Entry 8FNI (electron microscopy, 3.40 A resolution); this record covers chains m and 9 of the 11 polymer chains in the assembly.

Chain m:
Molecule: mRNA
From: Trypanosoma brucei
Sequence (21 nucleotides; row label = number of the first residue in the row):
   101 UAUAUAAUAG AAUAAGAUAA G

Chain 9:
Molecule: RNA-editing substrate-binding complex protein 9 (RESC9)
From: Trypanosoma brucei
UniProt: Q585T1 (Q585T1_TRYB2); residues 1-872 here = UniProt positions 1-872
Chain sequence (872 residues; numbered 1 to 872; the number before each row is that of its first residue):
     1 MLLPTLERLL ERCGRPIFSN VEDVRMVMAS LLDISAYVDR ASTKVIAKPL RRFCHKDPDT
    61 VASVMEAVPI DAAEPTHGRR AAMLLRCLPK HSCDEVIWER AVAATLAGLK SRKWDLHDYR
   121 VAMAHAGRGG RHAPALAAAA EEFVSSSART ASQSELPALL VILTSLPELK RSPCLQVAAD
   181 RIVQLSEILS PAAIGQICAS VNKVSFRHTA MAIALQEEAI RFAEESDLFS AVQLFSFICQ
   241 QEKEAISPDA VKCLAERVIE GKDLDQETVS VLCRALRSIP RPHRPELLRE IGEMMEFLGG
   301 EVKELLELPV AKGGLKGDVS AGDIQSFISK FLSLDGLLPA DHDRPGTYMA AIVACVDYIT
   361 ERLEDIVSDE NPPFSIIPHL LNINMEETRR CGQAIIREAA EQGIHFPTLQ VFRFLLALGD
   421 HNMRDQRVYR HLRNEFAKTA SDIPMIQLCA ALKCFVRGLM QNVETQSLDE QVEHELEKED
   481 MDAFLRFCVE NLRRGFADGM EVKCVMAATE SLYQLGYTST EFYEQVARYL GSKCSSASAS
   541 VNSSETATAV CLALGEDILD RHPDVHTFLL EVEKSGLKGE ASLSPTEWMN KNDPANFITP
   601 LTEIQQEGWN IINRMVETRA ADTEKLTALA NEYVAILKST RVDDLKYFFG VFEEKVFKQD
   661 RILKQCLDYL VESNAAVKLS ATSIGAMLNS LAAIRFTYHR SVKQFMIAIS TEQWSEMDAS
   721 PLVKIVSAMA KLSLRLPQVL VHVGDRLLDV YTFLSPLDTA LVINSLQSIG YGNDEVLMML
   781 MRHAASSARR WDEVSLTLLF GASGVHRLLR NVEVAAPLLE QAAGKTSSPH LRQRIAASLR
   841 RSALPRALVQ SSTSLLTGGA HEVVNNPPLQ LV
Disordered / not traced: 859-872

Interface between chain m and chain 9:
Pairs across the interface - 10 pairs, chain m then chain 9:
  A102(m) / Ser-755(9)  hydrogen bond to the base
  A102(m) / Leu-757(9)  base contact
  A102(m) / Asp-758(9)  base contact
  A104(m) / Val-794(9)  sugar contact
  U105(m) / Thr-797(9)  base contact
  U105(m) / Leu-798(9)  sugar contact
  U105(m) / Gly-801(9)  hydrogen bond to the sugar
  U105(m) / Arg-834(9)  hydrogen bond to the base
  A106(m) / Arg-834(9)  hydrogen bond to the base
  A107(m) / Ser-803(9)  phosphate contact
Also at the interface, not in a pair above, chain m (6 interface residues in all): U108
Also at the interface, not in a pair above, chain 9 (13 interface residues in all): Leu-761, Ala-802, His-830, Arg-841

Summary:
6 residues of chain m face 13 of chain 9 across their interface, with 4 hydrogen bonds. Polar contacts include
A102(m)/Ser-755(9), U105(m)/Arg-834(9) and A106(m)/Arg-834(9).
Here chain m is mRNA and chain 9 is RNA-editing substrate-binding complex protein 9 (RESC9), both from
Trypanosoma brucei. Entry 8FNI (Cryo-EM structure of RNase-treated RESC-B in trypanosomal RNA editing) was
determined by electron microscopy (same publication as 8FN4, 8FN6, 8FNC, 8FNF and 8FNK).
